6T9K - chains E and F of the 11 polymer chains in the assembly; structure by electron microscopy, 3.30 A resolution.

Chain E:
Protein: Transcription initiation factor TFIID subunit 6
Source organism: Saccharomyces cerevisiae (strain ATCC 204508 / S288c)
UniProt: P53040 (TAF6_YEAST); residue numbers follow UniProt; this construct covers 1-516
Chain sequence (516 residues; row label = number of the first residue in the row):
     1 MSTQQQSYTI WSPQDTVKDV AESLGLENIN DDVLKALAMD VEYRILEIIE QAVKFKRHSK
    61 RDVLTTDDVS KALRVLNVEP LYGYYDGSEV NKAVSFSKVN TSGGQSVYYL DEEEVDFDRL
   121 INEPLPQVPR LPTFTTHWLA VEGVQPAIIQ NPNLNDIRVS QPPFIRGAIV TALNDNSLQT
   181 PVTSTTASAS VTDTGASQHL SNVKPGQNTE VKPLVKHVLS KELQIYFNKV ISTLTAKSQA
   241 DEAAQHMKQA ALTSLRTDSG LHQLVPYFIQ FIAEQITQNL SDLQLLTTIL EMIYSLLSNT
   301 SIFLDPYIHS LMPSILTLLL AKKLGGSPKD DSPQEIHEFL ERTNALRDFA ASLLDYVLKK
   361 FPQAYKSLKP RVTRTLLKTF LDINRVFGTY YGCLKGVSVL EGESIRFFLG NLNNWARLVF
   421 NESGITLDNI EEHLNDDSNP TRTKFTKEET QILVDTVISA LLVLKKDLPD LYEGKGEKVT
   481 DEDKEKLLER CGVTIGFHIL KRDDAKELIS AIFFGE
Not modelled in the structure: 1-7, 177-187, 235-242, 435-442, 468-516

Chain F:
Protein: Transcription initiation factor TFIID subunit 9
Source organism: Saccharomyces cerevisiae (strain ATCC 204508 / S288c)
UniProt: Q05027 (TAF9_YEAST); residue numbers follow UniProt; this construct covers 1-157
Chain sequence (157 residues; each row starts with the number of its first residue):
     1 MNGGGKNVLN KNSVGSVSEV GPDSTQEETP RDVRLLHLLL ASQSIHQYED QVPLQLMDFA
    61 HRYTQGVLKD ALVYNDYAGS GNSAGSGLGV EDIRLAIAAR TQYQFKPTAP KELMLQLAAE
   121 RNKKALPQVM GTWGVRLPPE KYCLTAKEWD LEDPKSM
Not modelled in the structure: 1-29, 79-87, 150-157

Interface between chain E and chain F:
Residue-residue contacts (86):
  Ile-10(E) / Leu-35(F)
  Ile-10(E) / Leu-39(F)  hydrophobic
  Trp-11(E) / Asp-32(F)
  Trp-11(E) / Leu-35(F)
  Trp-11(E) / Ala-60(F)  hydrophobic
  Pro-13(E) / Arg-31(F)
  Asp-15(E) / Arg-31(F)  salt bridge
  Thr-16(E) / Asp-32(F)  hydrogen bond
  Val-17(E) / Thr-64(F)
  Val-20(E) / His-61(F)
  Val-20(E) / Gln-65(F)
  Ala-21(E) / Leu-68(F)  hydrophobic
  Ser-23(E) / Gln-65(F)
  Leu-24(E) / Gln-65(F)
  Leu-24(E) / Leu-68(F)  hydrophobic
  Leu-24(E) / Lys-69(F)
  Leu-26(E) / Leu-88(F)  hydrophobic
  Ile-29(E) / Leu-88(F)
  Asn-30(E) / Leu-88(F)  hydrogen bond (side chain-backbone)
  Val-33(E) / Leu-88(F)
  Val-33(E) / Gly-89(F)
  Val-33(E) / Val-90(F)
  Ala-36(E) / Val-90(F)  hydrophobic
  Leu-37(E) / Thr-64(F)
  Leu-37(E) / Val-67(F)  hydrophobic
  Leu-37(E) / Leu-68(F)  hydrophobic
  Asp-40(E) / Tyr-63(F)  hydrogen bond
  Asp-40(E) / Ile-97(F)
  Val-41(E) / Ala-60(F)  hydrophobic
  Val-41(E) / Tyr-63(F)  hydrophobic
  Val-41(E) / Thr-64(F)
  Arg-44(E) / Phe-59(F)
  Arg-44(E) / Tyr-63(F)
  Arg-44(E) / Thr-101(F)  hydrogen bond
  Arg-44(E) / Phe-105(F)
  Ile-45(E) / Leu-39(F)  hydrophobic
  Ile-45(E) / Leu-56(F)  hydrophobic
  Ile-45(E) / Phe-59(F)  hydrophobic
  Ile-45(E) / Ala-60(F)  hydrophobic
  Leu-46(E) / Leu-39(F)  hydrophobic
  Glu-47(E) / Phe-105(F)
  Glu-47(E) / Lys-106(F)  hydrogen bond (side chain-backbone)
  Ile-48(E) / Phe-59(F)  hydrophobic
  Ile-49(E) / Leu-40(F)  hydrophobic
  Ile-49(E) / Ile-45(F)  hydrophobic
  Ile-49(E) / Leu-56(F)  hydrophobic
  Val-53(E) / Ile-45(F)  hydrophobic
  Asp-62(E) / Gln-47(F)
  Val-63(E) / Gln-47(F)
  Leu-64(E) / Gln-47(F)  hydrogen bond (backbone-backbone)
  Leu-64(E) / Tyr-48(F)
  Leu-64(E) / Glu-49(F)  hydrogen bond (backbone-backbone)
  Leu-64(E) / Val-52(F)
  Thr-65(E) / Glu-49(F)  hydrogen bond
  Thr-66(E) / Glu-49(F)  hydrogen bond (backbone-side chain)
  Thr-66(E) / Val-52(F)
  Thr-66(E) / Gln-55(F)
  Val-69(E) / Gln-55(F)
  Leu-76(E) / Gln-104(F)
  Leu-76(E) / Phe-105(F)  hydrophobic
  Leu-76(E) / Lys-106(F)
  Asn-77(E) / Tyr-103(F)
  Asn-77(E) / Gln-104(F)  hydrogen bond (side chain-backbone)
  Val-78(E) / Arg-62(F)
  Val-78(E) / Phe-105(F)  hydrophobic
  Glu-79(E) / Arg-62(F)  hydrogen bond (backbone-side chain)
  Pro-80(E) / Arg-62(F)
  Leu-81(E) / Gln-55(F)
  Leu-81(E) / Asp-58(F)
  Leu-81(E) / Arg-62(F)
  Tyr-84(E) / Gln-51(F)  hydrogen bond (backbone-side chain)
  Tyr-84(E) / Leu-54(F)  hydrophobic
  Tyr-84(E) / Gln-55(F)
  Tyr-84(E) / Asp-58(F)  hydrogen bond
  Lys-92(E) / Tyr-48(F)  hydrogen bond (side chain-backbone)
  Lys-92(E) / Glu-49(F)
  Lys-92(E) / Asp-50(F)
  Ala-93(E) / Asp-50(F)
  Val-94(E) / Asp-50(F)
  Ser-95(E) / Asp-50(F)  hydrogen bond (backbone-side chain)
  Ser-95(E) / Gln-51(F)  hydrogen bond
  Phe-96(E) / Asp-50(F)
  Lys-98(E) / Pro-30(F)
  Lys-98(E) / Val-33(F)
  Tyr-108(E) / Pro-30(F)  hydrophobic
  Leu-110(E) / Leu-54(F)  hydrophobic
Other interface residues (no listed pair), chain E (50 interface residues in all): Ser-12, Val-75, Val-90, Asn-91
Other interface residues (no listed pair), chain F (42 interface residues in all): Leu-36, Gln-43, Met-57, Leu-72, Ile-93

In short:
50 residues of chain E face 42 of chain F across their interface, with 16 hydrogen bonds and 1 salt bridge.
Polar pairs include Asp-15(E)/Arg-31(F), Thr-16(E)/Asp-32(F) and Asn-30(E)/Leu-88(F).
Here chain E is Transcription initiation factor TFIID subunit 6 and chain F is Transcription initiation factor
TFIID subunit 9, both from Saccharomyces cerevisiae (strain ATCC 204508 / S288c). Entry 6T9K (SAGA Core
module) was determined by electron microscopy, deposited together with 6T9I and 6T9J.
